PDB entry 8C28 | X-ray diffraction, 1.60 A resolution | chains AAA and BBB of the 5 polymer chains in the assembly

Chain AAA (and BBB):
Name: 14-3-3 protein sigma
From: Homo sapiens
Notes: chain BBB of this document is another copy of the same molecule, construct and numbering; everything in this record applies to it too
UniProtKB: P31947 (1433S_HUMAN); residues 1-231 here = UniProt positions 1-231
Amino-acid sequence (236 residues; each row starts with the number of its first residue; numbers below 1 keep their minus sign (Gly-4 is residue -4)):
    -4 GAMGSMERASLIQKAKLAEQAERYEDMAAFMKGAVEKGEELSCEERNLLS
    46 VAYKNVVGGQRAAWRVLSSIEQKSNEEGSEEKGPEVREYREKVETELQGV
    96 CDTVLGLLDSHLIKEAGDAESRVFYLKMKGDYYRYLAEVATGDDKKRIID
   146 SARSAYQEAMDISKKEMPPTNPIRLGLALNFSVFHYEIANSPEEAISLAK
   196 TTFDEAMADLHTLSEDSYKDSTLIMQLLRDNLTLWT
Disordered / not traced: 73-76
Sequence notes: expression tag (-4 to 0)
Modified positions: Cys38 (S-hydroxycysteine; CSO)
Curated features (UniProtKB/Swiss-Prot):
  - site (Interaction with phosphoserine on interacting protein): Arg56, Arg129
  - modified residue (Phosphoserine): Ser5, Ser74

How chain AAA and chain BBB interact:
Pairs across the interface (34; chain AAA residue first):
  Ser5(AAA) - Glu80(BBB)  hydrogen bond
  Gln8(AAA) - Glu80(BBB)  hydrogen bond
  Lys9(AAA) - Glu80(BBB)
  Lys9(AAA) - Glu83(BBB)  salt bridge
  Leu12(AAA) - Val81(BBB)  hydrophobic
  Leu12(AAA) - Tyr84(BBB)  hydrophobic
  Ala13(AAA) - Tyr84(BBB)
  Gln15(AAA) - Val61(BBB)
  Gln15(AAA) - Ile65(BBB)
  Ala16(AAA) - Ala58(BBB)  hydrophobic
  Arg18(AAA) - Ala58(BBB)
  Arg18(AAA) - Tyr84(BBB)
  Arg18(AAA) - Glu91(BBB)  salt bridge
  Asp21(AAA) - Tyr84(BBB)  hydrogen bond
  Asp21(AAA) - Lys87(BBB)  salt bridge
  Phe25(AAA) - Tyr84(BBB)  hydrophobic
  Gln55(AAA) - Arg18(BBB)
  Ala58(AAA) - Ala16(BBB)  hydrophobic
  Ala58(AAA) - Arg18(BBB)
  Val61(AAA) - Gln15(BBB)
  Ile65(AAA) - Leu12(BBB)  hydrophobic
  Ile65(AAA) - Gln15(BBB)
  Glu80(AAA) - Ser5(BBB)  hydrogen bond
  Glu80(AAA) - Gln8(BBB)  hydrogen bond
  Glu80(AAA) - Lys9(BBB)
  Val81(AAA) - Leu12(BBB)  hydrophobic
  Glu83(AAA) - Lys9(BBB)  salt bridge
  Tyr84(AAA) - Leu12(BBB)  hydrophobic
  Tyr84(AAA) - Ala13(BBB)
  Tyr84(AAA) - Arg18(BBB)
  Tyr84(AAA) - Asp21(BBB)  hydrogen bond
  Tyr84(AAA) - Phe25(BBB)  hydrophobic
  Lys87(AAA) - Phe25(BBB)
  Glu91(AAA) - Arg18(BBB)  salt bridge
Other interface residues (no listed pair), chain AAA (22 interface residues in all): Leu62, Val88
Other interface residues (no listed pair), chain BBB (24 interface residues in all): Met-2, Gln55, Leu62, Lys77, Val88

Summary:
Chain AAA and chain BBB form an interface of 22 and 24 residues respectively; the contacts include 6 hydrogen
bonds and 5 salt bridges. Polar pairs include Lys9(AAA)-Glu83(BBB), Arg18(AAA)-Glu91(BBB) and
Asp21(AAA)-Lys87(BBB).
Chain AAA and chain BBB are both 14-3-3 protein sigma (Homo sapiens); the structure, 14-3-3 in complex with
PyrinpS208pS242, was determined by X-ray diffraction together with 8C2Y, 8C30 and 8C2D from the same study.
